2HFO - chains A and B of the 10 polymer chains in the assembly; structure by X-ray diffraction, 2.10 A resolution.

Chain A (and B):
Molecule: Activator of photopigment and puc expression
Organism: Synechocystis sp
Notes: chain B of this document is another copy of the same molecule, construct and numbering; everything in this record applies to it too
UniProtKB: P74295 (P74295_SYNY3); residues 4-153 here correspond to UniProt positions 1-150 (UniProt number = residue number - 3)
Amino-acid sequence (153 residues; numbered 1 to 153; the number before each row is that of its first residue):
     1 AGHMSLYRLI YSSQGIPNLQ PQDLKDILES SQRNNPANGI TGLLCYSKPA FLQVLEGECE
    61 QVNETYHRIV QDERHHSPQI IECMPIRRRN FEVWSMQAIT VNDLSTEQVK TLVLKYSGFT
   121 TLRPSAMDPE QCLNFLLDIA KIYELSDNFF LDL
Disordered / not traced: 1-3 (chain B: 1-3, 144-153)
Differences from the reference sequence: cloning artifact (1-3)
Ligand contacts: FMN (flavin mononucleotide): Tyr11, Ile27, Ser30, Ser31, Arg33, Asn34, Asn35, Leu44, Phe51, Gln53, Leu55, Thr65, Arg68, Ile69, Asp72, Arg74, His75, Met96
What the authors report for this chain:
  - binding site for flavin mononucleotide: Tyr11, Gln53
  - conformationally variable residues (side-chain flip): Trp94 to Thr100

How chain A and chain B interact:
Contacting residue pairs (36):
  Met4(A) - Ser125(B)
  Tyr7(A) - Ile80(B)
  Tyr7(A) - Ile81(B)  hydrogen bond (side chain-backbone)
  Tyr7(A) - Pro129(B)
  Leu9(A) - Ile80(B)  hydrophobic
  Cys59(A) - Gln79(B)
  Cys59(A) - Ile80(B)
  Glu60(A) - Gln79(B)
  Asn63(A) - Pro78(B)
  Asn63(A) - Gln79(B)
  Asn63(A) - Ile80(B)  hydrogen bond (side chain-backbone)
  Tyr66(A) - His67(B)  hydrogen bond
  Tyr66(A) - Ile80(B)  hydrophobic
  His67(A) - Tyr66(B)  hydrogen bond
  His67(A) - Val70(B)
  His67(A) - Pro78(B)
  His67(A) - Ile80(B)
  Val70(A) - His67(B)
  Pro78(A) - His67(B)
  Gln79(A) - Glu60(B)
  Gln79(A) - Asn63(B)
  Ile80(A) - Tyr7(B)
  Ile80(A) - Leu9(B)  hydrophobic
  Ile80(A) - Cys59(B)
  Ile80(A) - Asn63(B)  hydrogen bond (backbone-side chain)
  Ile80(A) - Tyr66(B)  hydrophobic
  Ile80(A) - Ile80(B)  hydrophobic
  Ile80(A) - Cys83(B)  hydrophobic
  Ile81(A) - Tyr7(B)  hydrogen bond (backbone-side chain)
  Glu82(A) - Cys83(B)
  Cys83(A) - Ile80(B)  hydrophobic
  Cys83(A) - Glu82(B)
  Cys83(A) - Cys83(B)  hydrogen bond (backbone-backbone)
  Pro85(A) - Pro129(B)
  Pro129(A) - Tyr7(B)
  Pro129(A) - Pro85(B)  hydrophobic
Interface residues without a listed pair, chain A (19 interface residues in all): Met84, Ser125
Interface residues without a listed pair, chain B (19 interface residues in all): Met4, Met84

Summary:
The chain A/chain B interface involves 19 residues from each chain; the contacts include 7 hydrogen bonds.
Polar contacts include Tyr7(A)-Ile81(B), Asn63(A)-Ile80(B) and Tyr66(A)-His67(B). Ligands of chain A: flavin
mononucleotide. From the paper: a binding site for flavin mononucleotide at Tyr11(A) and Gln53(A);
conformational variability at Trp94(A).
Chain A and chain B are both Activator of photopigment and puc expression (Synechocystis sp); the structure,
Crystal Structures of the Synechocystis Photoreceptor Slr1694 Reveal Distinct Structural States Related to
Signaling, was determined by X-ray diffraction (same publication as 2HFN).
